PDB entry 7KEE | X-ray diffraction, 3.45 A resolution | chains B and T of the 13 polymer chains in the assembly

[Chain B]
Name: DNA-directed RNA polymerase II subunit RPB2
Source organism: Saccharomyces cerevisiae (strain ATCC 204508 / S288c)
Notes: EC 2.7.7.6
UniProt: P08518 (RPB2_YEAST); numbering as in UniProt (aligned over 1-1224)
Amino-acid sequence (1224 residues; numbered 1 to 1224; the number before each row is that of its first residue):
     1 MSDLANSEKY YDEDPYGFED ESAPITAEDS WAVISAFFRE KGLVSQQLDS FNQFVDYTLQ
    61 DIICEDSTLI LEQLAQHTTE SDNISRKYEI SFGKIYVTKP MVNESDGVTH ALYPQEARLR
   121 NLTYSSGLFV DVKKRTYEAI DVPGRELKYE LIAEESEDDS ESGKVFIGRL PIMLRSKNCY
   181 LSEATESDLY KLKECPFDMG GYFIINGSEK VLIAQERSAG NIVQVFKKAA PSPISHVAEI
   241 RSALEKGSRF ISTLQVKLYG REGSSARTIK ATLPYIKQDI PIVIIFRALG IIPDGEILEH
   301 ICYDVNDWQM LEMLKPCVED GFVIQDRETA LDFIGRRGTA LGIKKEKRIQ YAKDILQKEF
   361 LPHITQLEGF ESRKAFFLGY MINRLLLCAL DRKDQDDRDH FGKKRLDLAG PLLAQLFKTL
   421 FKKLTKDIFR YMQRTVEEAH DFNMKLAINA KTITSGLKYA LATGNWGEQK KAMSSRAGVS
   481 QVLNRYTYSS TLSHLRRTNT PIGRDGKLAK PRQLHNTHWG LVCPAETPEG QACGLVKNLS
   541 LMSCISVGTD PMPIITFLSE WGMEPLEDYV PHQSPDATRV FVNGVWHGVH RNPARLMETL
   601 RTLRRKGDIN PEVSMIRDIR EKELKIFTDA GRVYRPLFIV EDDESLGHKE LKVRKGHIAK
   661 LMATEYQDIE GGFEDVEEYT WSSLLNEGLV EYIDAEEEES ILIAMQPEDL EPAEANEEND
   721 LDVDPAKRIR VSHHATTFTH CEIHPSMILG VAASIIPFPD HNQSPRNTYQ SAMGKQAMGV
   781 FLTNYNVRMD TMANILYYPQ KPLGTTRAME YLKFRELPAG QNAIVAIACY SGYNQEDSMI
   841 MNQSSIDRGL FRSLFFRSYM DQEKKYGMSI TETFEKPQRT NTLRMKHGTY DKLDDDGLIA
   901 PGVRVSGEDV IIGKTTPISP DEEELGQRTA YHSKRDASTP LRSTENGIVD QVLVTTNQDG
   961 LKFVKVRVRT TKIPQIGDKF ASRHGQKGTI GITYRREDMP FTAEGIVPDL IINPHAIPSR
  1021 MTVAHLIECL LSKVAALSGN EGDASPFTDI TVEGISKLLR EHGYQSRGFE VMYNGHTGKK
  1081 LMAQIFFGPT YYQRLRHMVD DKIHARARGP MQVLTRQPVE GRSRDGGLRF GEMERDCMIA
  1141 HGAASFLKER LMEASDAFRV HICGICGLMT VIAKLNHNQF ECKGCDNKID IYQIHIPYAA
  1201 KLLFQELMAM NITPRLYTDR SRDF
Not modelled in the structure: 1-19, 71-89, 135-163, 336-344, 438-445, 503-508, 669-677, 716-721, 920-932
Metal / ion sites: Zn2+: Cys1163, Cys1182, Cys1185
Ligand contacts: WCG ((1S)-1,4-anhydro-5-O-[(R)-hydroxy{[(S)-hydroxy(phosphonooxy)phosphoryl]oxy}phosphoryl]-1-(3-methoxynaphthalen-2-yl)-D-ribitol): Arg766, Tyr769, Asp837, Ser1019, Arg1020
From the paper describing this entry:
  - binding site for WCG: Arg766, Ser1019, Arg1020

[Chain T]
Molecule: Template strand DNA
Sequence (29 nucleotides; each row starts with the number of its first residue):
     1 CTACCGATAA GCAGACGXTC CTCTCGATG
Not modelled in the structure: 1-4, 29
Modified / non-standard residues: WC7 (6-[2-deoxy-5-O-(trihydroxy-lambda~5~-phosphanyl)-beta-D-erythro-pentofuranosyl]thieno[2,3-c]pyridine-7(6H)-thione) at position 18

[How chain B and chain T interact]
Contacting residue pairs - 22 pairs, chain B then chain T:
  Lys210(B) - DC25(T)  hydrogen bond to the phosphate
  Lys210(B) - DG26(T)  salt bridge to the phosphate
  Tyr459(B) - DT28(T)  phosphate contact
  Ala462(B) - DG26(T)  sugar contact
  Ala462(B) - DA27(T)  phosphate contact
  Thr463(B) - DG26(T)  phosphate contact
  Thr463(B) - DA27(T)  sugar contact
  Gln469(B) - DT28(T)  hydrogen bond to the phosphate
  Thr791(B) - DC25(T)  hydrogen bond to the phosphate
  Arg857(B) - DC23(T)  phosphate contact
  Arg857(B) - DT24(T)  salt bridge to the phosphate
  Arg942(B) - DC23(T)  phosphate contact
  Arg942(B) - DT24(T)  salt bridge to the phosphate
  Gly1121(B) - DT22(T)  phosphate contact
  Arg1122(B) - DT22(T)  hydrogen bond to the phosphate
  Arg1122(B) - DC23(T)  phosphate contact
  Ser1123(B) - DC23(T)  hydrogen bond to the phosphate
  Leu1128(B) - DC21(T)  phosphate contact
  Arg1129(B) - DC20(T)  salt bridge to the phosphate
  Arg1129(B) - DC21(T)  hydrogen bond to the phosphate
  Gly1131(B) - DC20(T)  phosphate contact
  Met1133(B) - DT19(T)  sugar contact
Also at the interface, not in a pair above, chain B (19 interface residues in all): Ile205, Ser208, Val482, Glu1132
Also at the interface, not in a pair above, chain T (11 interface residues in all): WC7_18

[Overview]
19 residues of chain B and 11 residues of chain T are in contact, with 6 hydrogen bonds and 4 salt bridges.
Polar pairs include Lys210(B)-DC25(T), Gln469(B)-DT28(T) and Thr791(B)-DC25(T). Chain B binds compound WCG.
Cys1163(B), Cys1182(B) and Cys1185(B) coordinate Zn2+. From the paper: a binding site for WCG at Arg766(B),
Ser1019(B) and Arg1020(B).
Here chain B is DNA-directed RNA polymerase II subunit RPB2 (Saccharomyces cerevisiae (strain ATCC 204508 /
S288c)) and chain T is Template strand DNA. Entry 7KEE (RNA polymerase II elongation complex with unnatural
base dTPT3, rNaMTP bound to E-site) was determined by X-ray diffraction (same publication as 7KED and 7KEF).
